PDB entry 6G1M | X-ray diffraction, 2.32 A resolution | chains A and B

[Chain A (and B)]
Molecule: Dihydrodipicolinate reductase
Source organism: Petrotoga mobilis (strain DSM 10674 / SJ95)
Notes: chain B of this document is another copy of the same molecule, construct and numbering; everything in this record applies to it too
UniProtKB: A9BHL2 (A9BHL2_PETMO); residues 2-338 here = UniProt positions 2-338
Sequence (338 residues; each row starts with the number of its first residue):
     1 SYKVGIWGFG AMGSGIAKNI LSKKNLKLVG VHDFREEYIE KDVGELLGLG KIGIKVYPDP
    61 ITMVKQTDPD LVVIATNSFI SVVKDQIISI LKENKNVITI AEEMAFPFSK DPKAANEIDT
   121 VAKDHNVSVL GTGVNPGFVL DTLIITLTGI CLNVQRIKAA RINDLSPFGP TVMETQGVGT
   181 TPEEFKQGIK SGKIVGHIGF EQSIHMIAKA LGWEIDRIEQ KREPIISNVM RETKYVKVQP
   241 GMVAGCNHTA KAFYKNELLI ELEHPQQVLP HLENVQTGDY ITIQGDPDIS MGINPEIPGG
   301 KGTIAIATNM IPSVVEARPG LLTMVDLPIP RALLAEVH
Disordered / not traced: 195, 336-338 (chain B: 50-52, 336-338)
Construct notes: expression tag (1)
Ligand contacts: NAD (nicotinamide-adenine-dinucleotide): Trp7, Gly8, Phe9, Gly10, Ala11, Met12, Gly13, His32, Asp33, Phe34, Arg35, Tyr38, Ala75, Thr76, Asn77, Ser78, Gln86, Ile100, Glu102, Thr132, Gly133, Val134, Asn135, Pro136, Thr303
Reported in the primary citation:
  - binding site for NAD: Glu102, Val134, Asn135, Thr303
  - binding site for phosphate ion: Asn163, His264, Gly299
  - catalytic residues: Glu102 (proposed by the authors, not directly observed)
  - mutagenesis - E102A: decreased binding to NHs
  - binding site for phosphate ion: Arg161 (from molecular simulation)
  - mutagenesis - R161M, N163V, H264L: decreased catalytic activity
  - specificity-determining residues: Arg161 (by similarity / conservation)
  - mutagenesis - N135V/R161M/N163V/H264L, R161M: increased catalytic activity on pentan-2-one 14
  - specificity-determining residues: Asn135, Asn163, His264

[Interface between chain A and chain B]
Residue-residue contacts - 93 pairs, chain A then chain B:
  Asn19(A) with Leu152(B)
  Lys23(A) with Leu152(B), hydrogen bond (side chain-backbone)
  Phe138(A) with Thr146(B); Ile150(B), hydrophobic
  Thr142(A) with Ile329(B)
  Ile145(A) with Ile329(B), hydrophobic; Pro330(B); Arg331(B)
  Thr146(A) with Phe138(B); Ile329(B); Pro330(B)
  Thr148(A) with Asn309(B); Arg331(B); Ala332(B), hydrogen bond (side chain-backbone)
  Gly149(A) with Ala305(B); Ile306(B); Asn309(B), hydrogen bond (backbone-side chain); Pro330(B); Arg331(B); Ala332(B)
  Ile150(A) with Phe138(B), hydrophobic; Ile297(B), hydrophobic; Gly302(B); Ala305(B)
  Cys151(A) with Ala305(B); Asn309(B), hydrogen bond (backbone-side chain); Ala332(B)
  Leu152(A) with Asn19(B); Lys23(B), hydrogen bond (backbone-side chain); Lys301(B); Ile304(B), hydrophobic; Ala305(B)
  Val154(A) with Ala332(B), hydrophobic
  Ala210(A) with Arg331(B)
  Leu211(A) with Ala332(B)
  Gly212(A) with Leu334(B)
  Asp286(A) with Lys301(B), salt bridge
  Pro287(A) with Pro298(B), hydrophobic
  Ser290(A) with Gly292(B); Ile293(B); Asn294(B), hydrogen bond (backbone-backbone)
  Met291(A) with Met291(B), hydrophobic; Gly292(B); Ile293(B), hydrophobic
  Gly292(A) with Ser290(B); Met291(B); Gly292(B), hydrogen bond (backbone-backbone)
  Ile293(A) with Ser290(B); Met291(B), hydrophobic
  Asn294(A) with Ser290(B), hydrogen bond (backbone-backbone)
  Ile297(A) with Ile150(B), hydrophobic; Ile289(B), hydrophobic
  Pro298(A) with Pro287(B), hydrophobic
  Lys301(A) with Leu152(B); Asp286(B), salt bridge
  Gly302(A) with Ile150(B)
  Ile304(A) with Leu152(B), hydrophobic
  Ala305(A) with Gly149(B); Ile150(B); Cys151(B); Leu152(B)
  Ile306(A) with Gly149(B)
  Asn309(A) with Thr148(B); Gly149(B); Cys151(B)
  Met324(A) with Ile329(B)
  Val325(A) with Pro328(B); Arg331(B), hydrogen bond (backbone-side chain)
  Asp326(A) with Pro328(B)
  Leu327(A) with Pro328(B); Ile329(B)
  Pro328(A) with Val325(B); Leu327(B); Pro328(B), hydrophobic
  Ile329(A) with Thr142(B); Ile145(B), hydrophobic; Val325(B), hydrophobic; Leu327(B)
  Pro330(A) with Ile145(B); Thr146(B); Gly149(B)
  Arg331(A) with Ile145(B); Thr148(B); Gly149(B); Ala210(B); Val325(B), hydrogen bond (side chain-backbone)
  Ala332(A) with Thr148(B), hydrogen bond (backbone-side chain); Gly149(B); Val154(B), hydrophobic; Ala210(B); Leu211(B)
  Leu334(A) with Leu211(B); Gly212(B)
Other interface residues (no listed pair), chain A (44 interface residues in all): Leu143, Leu147, Trp213, Ile289
Other interface residues (no listed pair), chain B (45 interface residues in all): Leu143, Leu147, Trp213, Met324, Asp326, Leu333

[Overview]
44 residues of chain A and 45 residues of chain B are in contact; the contacts include 11 hydrogen bonds and 2
salt bridges. Polar contacts include Asp286(A)-Lys301(B), Lys23(A)-Leu152(B) and Thr148(A)-Ala332(B). The
paper reports the catalytic residue Glu102(A); R161M, N163V and H264L of chain A reduce catalytic activity; 5
substitutions were tested in all.
Both chains are Dihydrodipicolinate reductase (Petrotoga mobilis (strain DSM 10674 / SJ95)). Entry 6G1M (Amine
Dehydrogenase from Petrotoga mobilis; open and closed form) was determined by X-ray diffraction, deposited
together with 6IAQ and 6IAU.
